5Y5S - chains M and Q of the 36 polymer chains in the assembly; structure by X-ray diffraction, 1.90 A resolution.

== Chain M ==
Molecule: Photosynthetic reaction center M subunit
From: Thermochromatium tepidum
Reference sequence: A8ASG6 (A8ASG6_THETI); numbering as in UniProt (aligned over 1-325)
Chain sequence (325 residues; row label = number of the first residue in the row):
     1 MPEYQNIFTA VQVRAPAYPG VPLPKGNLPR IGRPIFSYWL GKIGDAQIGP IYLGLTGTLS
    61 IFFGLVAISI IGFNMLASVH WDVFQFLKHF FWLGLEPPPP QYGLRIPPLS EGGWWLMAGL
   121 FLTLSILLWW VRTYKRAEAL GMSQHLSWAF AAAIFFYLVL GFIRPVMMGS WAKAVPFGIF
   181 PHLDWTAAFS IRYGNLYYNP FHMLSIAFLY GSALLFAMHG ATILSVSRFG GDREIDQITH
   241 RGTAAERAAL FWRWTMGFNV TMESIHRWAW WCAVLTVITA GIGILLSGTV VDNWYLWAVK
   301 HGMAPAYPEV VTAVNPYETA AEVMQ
Unresolved in the structure: 1, 320-325
Ion coordination: Fe ion: His219, Glu234, His266 (shared with 2 residues of chain L)
Small-molecule neighbours:
  - bacteriochlorophyll a (BCL), molecule 1: Ile68, Ile71, Leu122, Ile126, Phe150, Ala153, Ile154, Phe156, Tyr157, Leu160, Phe177, Trp185, Thr186, Ala187, Phe189, Ser190, Asn195, Leu196, Tyr197, Asn199, His202, Ser205, Ile206, Leu209, Tyr210, Thr276, Val277, Ala280, Gly283, Ile284
  - bacteriochlorophyll a (BCL), molecule 2: Phe90, Leu122, Phe156, Tyr157, Leu160, Val175, Ile179, His182, Leu183, Trp185, Thr186
  - bacteriochlorophyll a (BCL), molecule 3: Thr186, Tyr197, Tyr210
  - bacteriochlorophyll a (BCL), molecule 4: Tyr197, His202, Met203, Ile206, Ala207, Tyr210, Gly211, Leu214
  - bacteriopheophytin a (BPH), molecule 1: Ser60, Ile61, Gly64, Leu65, Ile68, Leu122, Ser125, Ile126, Trp129, Thr133, Leu146, Ala149, Phe150, Ala153, Ala273, Val274, Val277
  - bacteriopheophytin a (BPH), molecule 2: Tyr210, Ala213, Leu214, Ala217, Met218, Trp252, Thr255, Met256
  - spirilloxanthin (CRT): Ile68, Ser69, Ile71, Gly72, Phe73, Met75, Leu76, Phe86, Phe90, Ile106, Trp115, Leu116, Gly119, Leu120, Thr123, Tyr157, Leu160, Gly161, Phe162, Trp171, Val175, Pro176, Phe177, Gly178, Ile179, His182
  - menaquinone 8 (MQ8): Leu214, Leu215, Met218, His219, Thr222, Ala245, Ala248, Ala249, Trp252, Met256, Phe258, Asn259, Val260, Thr261, Met262, Ile265, Trp268
  - Ubiquinone-8 (UQ8): Leu65, Val66, Ser69, Phe73

== Chain Q ==
Molecule: LH1 alpha polypeptide
From: Thermochromatium tepidum
Reference sequence: D2Z0P2 (D2Z0P2_THETI); numbering as in UniProt (aligned over 1-61)
Chain sequence (61 residues; numbered 1 to 61; the number before each row is that of its first residue):
     1 MFTMNANLYK IWLILDPRRV LVSIVAFQIV LGLLIHMIVL STDLNWLDDN IPVSYQALGK
    61 K
Unresolved in the structure: 1-2, 60-61
Ion coordination: Ca2+: Trp46, Asp49, Ile51 (shared with 1 residue of chain P)
Small-molecule neighbours:
  - bacteriochlorophyll a (BCL), molecule 1: Val25, Gln28, Ile29, Gly32, His36, Trp46, Leu47
  - bacteriochlorophyll a (BCL), molecule 2: Gln28, Leu31, Gly32, Ile35, His36, Val39, Leu44
  - spirilloxanthin (CRT), molecule 1: Asn7, Leu8, Lys10, Ile11, Ile14
  - spirilloxanthin (CRT), molecule 2: Leu21, Ile24, Phe27, Gln28, Leu31, Leu34, Ile35, Ile38
  - spirilloxanthin (CRT), molecule 3: Gly32, Leu33, His36, Met37

== Interface between chain M and chain Q ==
Pairs across the interface - 31 pairs, chain M then chain Q:
  Leu28(M) with Arg18(Q); Arg19(Q)
  Pro29(M) with Arg18(Q); Arg19(Q)
  Ile31(M) with Arg19(Q)
  Leu53(M) with Arg19(Q), hydrogen bond (backbone-side chain)
  Leu55(M) with Val22(Q), hydrophobic
  Thr58(M) with Ala26(Q)
  Leu59(M) with Ala26(Q); Val30(Q), hydrophobic
  Phe62(M) with Ser23(Q); Ala26(Q), hydrophobic; Phe27(Q); Val30(Q), hydrophobic
  Phe63(M) with Val30(Q), hydrophobic; Leu33(Q), hydrophobic
  Val66(M) with Val30(Q), hydrophobic
  Arg105(M) with Asp48(Q), salt bridge
  Ile106(M) with Leu40(Q); Ser41(Q)
  Pro107(M) with Ser41(Q)
  Pro108(M) with Ser41(Q)
  Leu109(M) with Ser41(Q), hydrogen bond (backbone-backbone); Thr42(Q)
  Met117(M) with Leu34(Q), hydrophobic; Met37(Q), hydrophobic; Ile38(Q), hydrophobic; Ser41(Q)
  Leu120(M) with Met37(Q), hydrophobic
  Phe121(M) with Leu33(Q), hydrophobic; Leu34(Q), hydrophobic
Interface residues without a listed pair, chain M (24 interface residues in all): Asn27, Gly54, Gly113, Trp114, Leu116, Leu124
Interface residues without a listed pair, chain Q (17 interface residues in all): Val25, Ile29

== Overview ==
24 residues of chain M face 17 of chain Q across their interface, with 2 hydrogen bonds and 1 salt bridge.
Polar contacts include Arg105(M)-Asp48(Q), Leu53(M)-Arg19(Q) and Leu109(M)-Ser41(Q). Ligands of chain M: 4
copies of bacteriochlorophyll a, bacteriopheophytin a, menaquinone 8, spirilloxanthin and Ubiquinone-8.
Chain M is Photosynthetic reaction center M subunit and chain Q is LH1 alpha polypeptide, both from
Thermochromatium tepidum; the structure, Structure of photosynthetic LH1-RC super-complex at 1.9 angstrom
resolution, was determined by X-ray diffraction.
